PDB entry 5IP7 | X-ray diffraction, 3.52 A resolution | chains A and H of the 13 polymer chains in the assembly

[Chain A]
Protein: DNA-directed RNA polymerase II subunit RPB1
Organism: Saccharomyces cerevisiae
Notes: EC 2.7.7.6
Reference sequence: P04050 (RPB1_YEAST); numbering as in UniProt (aligned over 2-1733)
Sequence (1732 residues; numbered 2 to 1733; the number before each row is that of its first residue):
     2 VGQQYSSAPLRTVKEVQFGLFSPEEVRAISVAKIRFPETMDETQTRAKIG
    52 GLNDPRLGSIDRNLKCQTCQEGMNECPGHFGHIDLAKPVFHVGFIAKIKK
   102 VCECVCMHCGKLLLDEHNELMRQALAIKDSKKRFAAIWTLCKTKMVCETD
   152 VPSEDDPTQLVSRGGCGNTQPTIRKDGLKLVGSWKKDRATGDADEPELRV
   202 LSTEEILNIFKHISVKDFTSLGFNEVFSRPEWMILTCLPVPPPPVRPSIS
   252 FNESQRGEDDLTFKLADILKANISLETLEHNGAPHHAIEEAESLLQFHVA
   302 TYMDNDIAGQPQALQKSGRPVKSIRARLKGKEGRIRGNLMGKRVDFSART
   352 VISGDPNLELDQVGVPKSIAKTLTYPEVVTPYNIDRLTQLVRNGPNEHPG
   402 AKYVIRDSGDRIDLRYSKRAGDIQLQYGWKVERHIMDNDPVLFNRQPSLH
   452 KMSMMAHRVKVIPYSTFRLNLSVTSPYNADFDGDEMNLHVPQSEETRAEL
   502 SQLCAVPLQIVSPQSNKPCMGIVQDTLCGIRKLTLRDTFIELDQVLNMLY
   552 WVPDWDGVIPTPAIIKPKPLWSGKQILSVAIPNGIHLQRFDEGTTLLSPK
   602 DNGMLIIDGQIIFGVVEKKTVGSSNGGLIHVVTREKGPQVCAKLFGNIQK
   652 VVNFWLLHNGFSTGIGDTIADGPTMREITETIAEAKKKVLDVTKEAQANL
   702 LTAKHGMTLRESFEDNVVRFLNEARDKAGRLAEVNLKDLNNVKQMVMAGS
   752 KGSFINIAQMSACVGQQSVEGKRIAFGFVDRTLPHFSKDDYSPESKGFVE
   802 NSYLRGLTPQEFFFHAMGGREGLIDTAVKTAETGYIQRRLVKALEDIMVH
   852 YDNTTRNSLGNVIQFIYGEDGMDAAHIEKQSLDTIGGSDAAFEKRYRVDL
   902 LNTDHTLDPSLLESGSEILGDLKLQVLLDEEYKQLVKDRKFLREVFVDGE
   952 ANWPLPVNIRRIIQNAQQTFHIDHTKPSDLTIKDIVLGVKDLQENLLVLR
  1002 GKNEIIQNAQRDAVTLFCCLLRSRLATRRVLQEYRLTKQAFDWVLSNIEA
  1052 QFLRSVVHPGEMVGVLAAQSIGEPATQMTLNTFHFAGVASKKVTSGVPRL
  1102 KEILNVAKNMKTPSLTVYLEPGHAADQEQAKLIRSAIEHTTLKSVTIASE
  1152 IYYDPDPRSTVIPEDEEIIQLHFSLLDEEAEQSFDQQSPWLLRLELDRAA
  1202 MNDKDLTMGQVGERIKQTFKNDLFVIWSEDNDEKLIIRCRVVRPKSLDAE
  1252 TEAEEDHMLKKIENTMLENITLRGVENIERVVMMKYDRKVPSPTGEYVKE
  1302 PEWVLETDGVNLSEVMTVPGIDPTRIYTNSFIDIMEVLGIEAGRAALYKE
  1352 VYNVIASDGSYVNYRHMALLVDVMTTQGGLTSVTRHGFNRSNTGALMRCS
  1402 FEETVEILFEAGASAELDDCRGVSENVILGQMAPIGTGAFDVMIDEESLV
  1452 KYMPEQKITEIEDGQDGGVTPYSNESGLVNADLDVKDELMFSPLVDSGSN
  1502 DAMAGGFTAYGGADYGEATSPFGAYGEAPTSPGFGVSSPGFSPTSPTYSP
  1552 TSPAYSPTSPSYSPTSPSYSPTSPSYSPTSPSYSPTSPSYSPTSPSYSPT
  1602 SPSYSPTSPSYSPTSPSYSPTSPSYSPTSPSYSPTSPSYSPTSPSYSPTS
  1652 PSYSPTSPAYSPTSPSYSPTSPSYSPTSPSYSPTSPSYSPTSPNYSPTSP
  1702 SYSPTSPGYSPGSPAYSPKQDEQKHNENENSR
Unresolved in the structure: 2, 187-194, 1087-1090, 1177-1186, 1245-1253, 1455-1733
UniProt features mapped onto this chain:
  - region: Pro248 to Asp260 (Lid loop), Asn306 to Lys323 (Rudder loop), Pro810 to Glu822 (Bridging helix)
  - binding site (Zn(2+)): Cys67, Cys70, Cys77, His80, Cys107, Cys110, Cys148, Cys167
  - binding site (Mg(2+)): Asp481, Asp483, Asp485
  - modified residue: Thr1471 (Phosphothreonine)
  - cross-link (Glycyl lysine isopeptide (Lys-Gly)): Lys695 (interchain with G-Cter in ubiquitin), Lys1246 (interchain with G-Cter in ubiquitin), Lys1350 (interchain with G-Cter in ubiquitin)
  - natural variant: Ser1653 to Pro1659 (deletion: In strain: A364A)
  - mutagenesis: Lys1246 (K1246R: Impairs ubiquitination during transcription stress)
Metal / ion sites: Zn2+ site 1: Cys67, Cys70, Cys77, His80; Zn2+ site 2: Cys107, Cys110, Cys148, Cys167; Mg2+: Asp481, Asp483, Asp485

[Chain H]
Protein: DNA-directed RNA polymerases I, II, and III subunit RPABC3
Organism: Saccharomyces cerevisiae
Reference sequence: P20436 (RPAB3_YEAST); residues 2-146 here = UniProt positions 2-146
Sequence (145 residues; each row starts with the number of its first residue):
     2 SNTLFDDIFQVSEVDPGRYNKVCRIEAASTTQDQCKLTLDINVELFPVAA
    52 QDSLTVTIASSLNLEDTPANDSSATRSWRPPQAGDRSLADDYDYVMYGTA
   102 YKFEEVSKDLIAVYYSFGGLLMRLEGNYRNLNNLKQENAYLLIRR
Unresolved in the structure: 64-75
UniProt features mapped onto this chain:
  - region: Asp16 to Thr39 (Non-specific ssDNA binding)
  - modified residue: Ser2 (N-acetylserine), Thr68 (Phosphothreonine)

[Interface between chain A and chain H]
Pairs across the interface (73; chain A residue first):
  Arg537(A) - Tyr20(H)
  Arg537(A) - Val23(H)
  Arg537(A) - Arg25(H)
  Arg537(A) - Asp41(H)  salt bridge
  Arg537(A) - Gly120(H)  hydrogen bond (side chain-backbone)
  Arg537(A) - Leu121(H)
  Arg537(A) - Leu122(H)
  Asp538(A) - Tyr20(H)
  Asp538(A) - Asn21(H)  hydrogen bond (side chain-backbone)
  Asp538(A) - Lys22(H)  hydrogen bond (side chain-backbone)
  Asp538(A) - Val23(H)
  Phe540(A) - Val23(H)  hydrophobic
  Phe540(A) - Asn43(H)
  Phe540(A) - Leu121(H)  hydrophobic
  Leu543(A) - Trp79(H)  hydrophobic
  Val559(A) - Ser78(H)
  Ile560(A) - Arg77(H)
  Ile560(A) - Ser78(H)  hydrogen bond (backbone-side chain)
  Ile560(A) - Trp79(H)  hydrogen bond (backbone-backbone)
  Pro561(A) - Trp79(H)
  Thr562(A) - Trp79(H)
  Thr562(A) - Tyr98(H)
  Pro563(A) - Trp79(H)
  Pro563(A) - Tyr98(H)
  Ala564(A) - Met97(H)
  Ala564(A) - Tyr98(H)  hydrogen bond (backbone-backbone)
  Ala564(A) - Phe118(H)
  Ile565(A) - Asn43(H)
  Ile565(A) - Leu46(H)  hydrophobic
  Ile565(A) - Tyr95(H)
  Ile565(A) - Val96(H)
  Ile565(A) - Met97(H)  hydrophobic
  Ile566(A) - Val96(H)  hydrogen bond (backbone-backbone)
  Ile566(A) - Met97(H)
  Ile566(A) - Tyr98(H)  hydrophobic
  Ile566(A) - Tyr141(H)  hydrophobic
  Lys567(A) - Asp91(H)  hydrogen bond (side chain-backbone)
  Lys567(A) - Tyr93(H)  hydrogen bond (side chain-backbone)
  Lys567(A) - Asp94(H)
  Lys567(A) - Val96(H)  hydrogen bond (backbone-backbone)
  Pro568(A) - Leu46(H)  hydrophobic
  Pro568(A) - Asp94(H)
  Pro568(A) - Tyr95(H)  hydrophobic
  Pro568(A) - Val96(H)
  Pro570(A) - Trp79(H)  hydrophobic
  Leu571(A) - Leu46(H)  hydrophobic
  Trp572(A) - Trp79(H)  hydrophobic
  Ser573(A) - Gly119(H)  hydrogen bond (side chain-backbone)
  Lys575(A) - Gly120(H)
  Leu597(A) - Tyr102(H)  hydrogen bond (backbone-side chain)
  Leu597(A) - Lys103(H)
  Leu597(A) - Tyr115(H)
  Leu598(A) - Arg25(H)  hydrogen bond (backbone-side chain)
  Leu598(A) - Thr39(H)
  Leu598(A) - Tyr115(H)  hydrophobic
  Leu598(A) - Leu122(H)
  Leu598(A) - Met123(H)
  Leu598(A) - Arg124(H)
  Ser599(A) - Arg25(H)  hydrogen bond (backbone-side chain)
  Ser599(A) - Leu122(H)
  Pro600(A) - Arg25(H)
  Asp602(A) - Tyr20(H)  hydrogen bond
  Leu606(A) - Tyr102(H)  hydrophobic
  Ile608(A) - Tyr102(H)  hydrophobic
  Ile613(A) - Tyr102(H)  hydrophobic
  Ile613(A) - Ser117(H)  hydrogen bond (backbone-side chain)
  Ile613(A) - Gly120(H)
  Ile613(A) - Leu122(H)
  Phe614(A) - Leu122(H)  hydrophobic
  Lys738(A) - Arg19(H)
  Asp739(A) - Arg19(H)  salt bridge
  His975(A) - Lys136(H)
  Thr976(A) - Lys136(H)
Interface residues without a listed pair, chain A (38 interface residues in all): Leu536, Gly558, Lys569, Lys601, Leu737, Lys744
Interface residues without a listed pair, chain H (34 interface residues in all): Glu105

[In short]
38 residues of chain A and 34 residues of chain H are in contact, with 16 hydrogen bonds and 2 salt bridges.
Polar pairs include Arg537(A)-Asp41(H), Asp739(A)-Arg19(H) and Arg537(A)-Gly120(H).
Here chain A is DNA-directed RNA polymerase II subunit RPB1 and chain H is DNA-directed RNA polymerases I, II,
and III subunit RPABC3, both from Saccharomyces cerevisiae. Entry 5IP7 (Structure of RNA Polymerase II-Tfg1
peptide complex) was determined by X-ray diffraction (same publication as 5FYW, 5FZ5 and 5IP9).
